1RKJ - chains B and A; structure by solution NMR.

# Chain B
Molecule: 21-nt RNA strand
Sequence (21 nucleotides; row label = number of the first residue in the row):
     1 GGAUGCCUCC CGAGUGCAUC C

# Chain A
Protein: Nucleolin
From: Mesocricetus auratus
UniProt: P08199 (NUCL_MESAU); residues 5-175 here correspond to UniProt positions 298-468 (UniProt number = residue number + 293)
Amino-acid sequence (175 residues; row label = number of the first residue in the row):
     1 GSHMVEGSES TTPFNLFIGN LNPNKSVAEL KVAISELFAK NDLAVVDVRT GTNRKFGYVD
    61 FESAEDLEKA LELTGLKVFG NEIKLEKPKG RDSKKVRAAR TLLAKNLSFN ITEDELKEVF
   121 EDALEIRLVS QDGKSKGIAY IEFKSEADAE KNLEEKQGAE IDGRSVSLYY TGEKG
Construct notes: cloning artifact (1-4)

# How chain B and chain A interact
Residue-residue contacts (37):
  U8(B) with Leu103(A), base contact; Ala104(A), base contact; Lys105(A), base contact; Val129(A), base contact; Lys136(A), base contact; Ile138(A), base contact; Ala139(A), base contact; Tyr140(A), phosphate contact
  C9(B) with Ala98(A), base contact; Arg127(A), base contact; Val129(A), sugar contact; Tyr140(A), base contact
  C10(B) with Ser93(A), sugar contact; Lys94(A), sugar contact; Arg127(A), base contact
  C11(B) with Phe17(A), base contact; Phe56(A), base contact; Glu86(A), base contact; Pro88(A), base contact; Lys89(A), base contact; Lys94(A), phosphate contact
  G12(B) with Arg49(A), base contact; Phe56(A), phosphate contact; Tyr58(A), base contact; Lys89(A), base contact; Gly90(A), base contact; Arg91(A), base contact; Asp92(A), base contact; Lys94(A), phosphate contact
  A13(B) with Thr52(A), base contact; Lys94(A), phosphate contact; Lys95(A), phosphate contact
  G14(B) with Thr50(A), phosphate contact; Gly51(A), phosphate contact; Thr52(A), phosphate contact; Asn53(A), phosphate contact; Lys95(A), base contact
Interface residues without a listed pair, chain B (8 interface residues in all): U15
Interface residues without a listed pair, chain A (30 interface residues in all): Asn15, Asp47, Thr171

# In short
Chain B and chain A form an interface of 8 and 30 residues respectively.
Chain B is a 21-nt RNA strand and chain A is Nucleolin (Mesocricetus auratus); the structure, Solution
structure of the complex formed by the two N-terminal RNA-binding domains of nucleolin and a ..., was
determined by solution NMR.
